3VLV - chain A; structure by X-ray diffraction, 1.50 A resolution.

Chain A:
Protein: AlgQ1
From: Sphingomonas sp
Reference sequence: Q9KWT6 (Q9KWT6_SPHSX); residues 1-502 here correspond to UniProt positions 25-526 (UniProt number = residue number + 24)
Chain sequence (502 residues; row label = number of the first residue in the row):
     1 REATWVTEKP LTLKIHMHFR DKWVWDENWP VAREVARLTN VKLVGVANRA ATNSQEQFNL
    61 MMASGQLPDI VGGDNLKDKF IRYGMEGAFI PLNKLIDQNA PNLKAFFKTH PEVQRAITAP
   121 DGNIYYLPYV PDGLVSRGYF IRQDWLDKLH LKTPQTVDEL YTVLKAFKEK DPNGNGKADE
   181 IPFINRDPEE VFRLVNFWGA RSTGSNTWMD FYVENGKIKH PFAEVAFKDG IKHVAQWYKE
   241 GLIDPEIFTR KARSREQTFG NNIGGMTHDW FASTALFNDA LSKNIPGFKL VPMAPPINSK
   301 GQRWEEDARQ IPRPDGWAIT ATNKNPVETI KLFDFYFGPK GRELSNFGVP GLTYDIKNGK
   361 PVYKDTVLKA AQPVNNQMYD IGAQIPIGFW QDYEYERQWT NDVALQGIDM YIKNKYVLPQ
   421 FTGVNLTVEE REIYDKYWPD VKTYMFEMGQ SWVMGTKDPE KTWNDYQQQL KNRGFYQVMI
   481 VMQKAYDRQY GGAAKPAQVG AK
Disordered / not traced: 491-502
Ion coordination: Ca2+: Asp-171, Asn-173, Asn-175, Lys-177, Asp-179, Glu-180

In short:
The Ca2+ site is built by Asp-171, Asn-173, Asn-175, Lys-177, Asp-179 and Glu-180.
Chain A is AlgQ1 (Sphingomonas sp); the structure, Crystal structure of Sphingomonas sp. A1 alginate-binding
ptotein AlgQ1 in complex with unsaturated triguluronate, was determined by X-ray diffraction, deposited
together with 3VLU.
